1ZNZ - chain A; structure by X-ray diffraction, 2.50 A resolution.

[Chain A]
Molecule: Guanylate kinase
Organism: Mycobacterium tuberculosis
Notes: EC 2.7.4.8
UniProt: P0A5I4 (KGUA_MYCTU); numbering as in UniProt (aligned over 2-208)
Sequence (207 residues; each row starts with the number of its first residue):
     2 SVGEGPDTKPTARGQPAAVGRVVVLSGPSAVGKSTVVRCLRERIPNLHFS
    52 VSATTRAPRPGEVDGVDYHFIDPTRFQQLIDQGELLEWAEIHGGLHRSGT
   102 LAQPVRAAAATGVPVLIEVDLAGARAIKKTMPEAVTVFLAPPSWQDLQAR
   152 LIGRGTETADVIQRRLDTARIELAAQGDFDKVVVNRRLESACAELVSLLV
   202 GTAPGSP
Disordered / not traced: 2-19, 203-208
Small-molecule neighbours: GDP (guanosine-5'-diphosphate): S53, R57, R60, Y69, E88, W89, A90, I92, S99, G100, T101, V120, D121

[Overview]
Bound to chain A: GDP.
Chain A is Guanylate kinase (Mycobacterium tuberculosis); the structure, Crystal Structure Of The Reduced Form
Of Mycobacterium tuberculosis Guanylate Kinase In Complex With GDP, was determined by X-ray diffraction (same
publication as 1ZNW, 1ZNX and 1ZNY).
